Entry 9G3Z (electron microscopy, 4.30 A resolution (low resolution: residue-level contacts below are approximate; hydrogen-bond / salt-bridge calls are withheld)); this record covers chains O and N of the 34 polymer chains in the assembly.

# Chain O
Molecule: Mitotic spindle organizing protein 1
Organism: Sus scrofa
UniProt: A0A4X1VBW8 (A0A4X1VBW8_PIG); residues 31-109 here correspond to UniProt positions 1-79 (UniProt number = residue number - 30)
Amino-acid sequence (79 residues; row label = number of the first residue in the row):
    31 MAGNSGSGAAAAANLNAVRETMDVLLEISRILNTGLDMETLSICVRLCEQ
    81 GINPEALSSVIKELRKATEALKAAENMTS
Unresolved in the structure: 31-39, 107-109

# Chain N
Molecule: Gamma-tubulin complex component 3
Organism: Sus scrofa
UniProt: F1RN46 (F1RN46_PIG); numbering as in UniProt (aligned over 1-910)
Amino-acid sequence (910 residues; numbered 1 to 910; the number before each row is that of its first residue):
     1 MATPDQKSPNVLLQNLCCRILGKSEADVAQQFQYAVRVIGSNFAPTVERD
    51 EFLVAEKIKKELTRQRREADAALFSELHRKLHSQGVLKNKWSILYLLLSL
   101 SEDPRKQPSKVSGYAALFAQALPRDAHSTPYYYARPQSLPLNYQERGAPS
   151 AQSAGSAGSSGVSSLGTYALNGPTPPPPPPALLPGQPLPAPGVGDGLRQQ
   201 LGSRLAWTLTASQPSLPSTTSKAVPSSGSRGAARPRREGDAAAGAVEVTE
   251 AALVRDILYVFQGIDGKHVKMSNADNCYTVEGKANLSKSLRDTAVRLAEL
   301 GWLHNKIRKYTDQRSLDRSFGLVGQSFCAALHQELREYYRLLSVLHSQLQ
   351 LEDDQGVNLGLESSLTLRRLLVWTYDPKMRLKTLAALVDHCQGRKGGELA
   401 SAVHAYTKTGDPYARSLVQHILSLVSHPVLSFLYRWIYDGELEDTYHEFF
   451 VASDPAVKADRLWHDKYALRKPMIPSFMTMDQCRKVLLIGKSINFLHQVC
   501 HDQTPTTKMIAVTKSAESPQDAADLFTDLENAFQGKIDAAYFETSKYLLD
   551 VLNKKYSLLDHMQAMRRYLLLGQGDFIRHLMDLLKPELVRPATTLYQHNL
   601 TGILETAVRATNAQFDSPEILKRLDVRLLEVSPGDTGWDVFSLDYHVDGP
   651 IATVFTRECMSHYLRAFNFLWRAKRVEYILTDIRKGHMCNARLLRSMPEF
   701 SGVLHHCHILASEMVHFIHQMQYYVTFEVLECSWDELWNRVQRAQDLDHI
   751 IAAHEAFLGTVISRCLLDSDSRALLNQLRAVFDQIIELQNTQDAIYRAAL
   801 EELQRRLQFEEKKKQREAEGQWGVSAAEEEQEKRRVQEFQESIPKMCSQL
   851 RILTHFYQGVVQQFLVSLTTSSDESLRFLSFRLDFNEHYRAREPRLRVSL
   901 GTRGRRSSHT
Unresolved in the structure: 1-6, 106-243, 504-521, 813-832, 890-910

# Interface between chain O and chain N
Pairs across the interface (21; chain O residue first):
  T51(O) with K80(N); L81(N)
  V54(O) with L77(N); K80(N); L81(N)
  I58(O) with L77(N)
  N63(O) with S101(N)
  T64(O) with L97(N); S101(N)
  C78(O) with N89(N); S92(N)
  E79(O) with N89(N)
  G81(O) with F43(N)
  I82(O) with A44(N); P45(N)
  N83(O) with N42(N); A44(N)
  A86(O) with V38(N); I39(N)
  T98(O) with I20(N); L21(N)
Also at the interface, not in a pair above, chain O (18 interface residues in all): A47, E50, L62, V75, P84, S89
Also at the interface, not in a pair above, chain N (19 interface residues in all): T46, Q84, I93, L100

# Overview
The interface between chain O and chain N involves 18 residues on one side and 19 on the other.
Chain O is Mitotic spindle organizing protein 1 and chain N is Gamma-tubulin complex component 3, both from
Sus scrofa; the structure, Structure of the Open gamma-Tubulin Ring Complex from Pig Brain, was determined by
electron microscopy together with 9G3X, 9G3Y and 9G40 from the same study.
